PDB entry 2J9X | X-ray diffraction, 1.90 A resolution | chains A and B

== Chain A ==
Protein: Tryptophan synthase alpha chain
Organism: Salmonella typhimurium
Notes: EC 4.2.1.20
Reference sequence: P00929 (TRPA_SALTY); residue numbers follow UniProt; this construct covers 1-268
Chain sequence (268 residues; each row starts with the number of its first residue):
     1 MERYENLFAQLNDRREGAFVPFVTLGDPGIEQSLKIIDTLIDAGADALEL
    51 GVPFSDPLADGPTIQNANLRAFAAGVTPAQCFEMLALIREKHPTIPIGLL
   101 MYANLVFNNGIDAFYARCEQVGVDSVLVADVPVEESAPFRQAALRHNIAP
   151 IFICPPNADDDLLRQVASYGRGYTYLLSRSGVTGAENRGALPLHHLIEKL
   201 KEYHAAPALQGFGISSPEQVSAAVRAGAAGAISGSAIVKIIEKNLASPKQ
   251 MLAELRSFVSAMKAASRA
Unresolved in the structure: 1, 190-192
Residues lining bound ligands: sn-glycerol-3-phosphate (G3P): Phe22, Glu49, Asp60, Ile64, Leu100, Tyr175, Arg179, Thr183, Gly184, Phe212, Gly213, Ile214, Ile232, Ser233, Gly234, Ser235
Swiss-Prot annotation at these positions:
  - active site (Proton acceptor): Glu49, Asp60

== Chain B ==
Protein: Tryptophan synthase beta chain
Organism: Salmonella typhimurium
Notes: EC 4.2.1.20
Reference sequence: P0A2K1 (TRPB_SALTY); residues 2-397 here correspond to UniProt positions 1-396 (UniProt number = residue number - 1)
Chain sequence (396 residues; each row starts with the number of its first residue):
     2 TTLLNPYFGEFGGMYVPQILMPALNQLEEAFVSAQKDPEFQAQFADLLKN
    52 YAGRPTALTKCQNITAGTRTTLYLKREDLLHGGAHKTNQVLGQALLAKRM
   102 GKSEIIAETGAGQHGVASALASALLGLKCRIYMGAKDVERQSPNVFRMRL
   152 MGAEVIPVHSGSATLKDACNEALRDWSGSYETAHYMLGTAAGPHPYPTIV
   202 REFQRMIGEETKAQILDKEGRLPDAVIACVGGGSNAIGMFADFINDTSVG
   252 LIGVEPGGHGIETGEHGAPLKHGRVGIYFGMKAPMMQTADGQIEESYSIS
   302 AGLDFPSVGPQHAYLNSIGRADYVSITDDEALEAFKTLCRHEGIIPALES
   352 SHALAHALKMMREQPEKEQLLVVNLSGRGDKDIFTVHDILKARGEI
Unresolved in the structure: 397
Ion coordination: Cs+ site 1: Gly54, Pro56; Cs+ site 2: Thr66, Thr69, Thr71; Cs+ site 3: Val231, Gly232, Gly268, Leu304, Phe306, Ser308
Residues lining bound ligands: P1T (2-[({3-hydroxy-2-methyl-5-[(phosphonooxy)methyl]pyridin-4-yl}methyl)amino]acrylic acid): Ala85, His86, Lys87, Glu109, Thr110, Gly111, Ala112, Gly113, Gln114, His115, Leu166, Gly189, Thr190, Cys230, Val231, Gly232, Gly233, Gly234, Ser235, Asn236, Ala237, Gly303, Leu304, Ala348, Glu350, Ser351, Ser377, Gly378

== Interface between chain A and chain B ==
Contacting residue pairs (66; chain A residue first):
  Pro53(A) with Gln293(B), hydrogen bond (backbone-side chain)
  Phe54(A) with Gly292(B); Gln293(B); Ile294(B), hydrophobic
  Ser55(A) with Gln293(B), hydrogen bond (backbone-side chain); Ile294(B), hydrogen bond (side chain-backbone)
  Asp56(A) with Lys167(B), salt bridge; Asn171(B), hydrogen bond; Tyr279(B); Ile294(B)
  Pro57(A) with Arg175(B), hydrogen bond (backbone-side chain)
  Leu58(A) with Asn171(B); Leu174(B), hydrophobic; Arg175(B)
  Asp60(A) with Arg175(B), hydrogen bond (backbone-side chain)
  Gln65(A) with Arg175(B)
  Phe72(A) with Gln293(B)
  Thr77(A) with Asp291(B)
  Pro78(A) with Asp291(B); Gln293(B)
  Ala103(A) with Ile278(B), hydrophobic
  Asn104(A) with Gly277(B); Ile278(B); Gln288(B); Gly292(B); Ile294(B)
  Leu105(A) with Asp291(B); Gly292(B)
  Phe107(A) with Val276(B); Ile278(B), hydrophobic; Lys283(B)
  Asn108(A) with Arg275(B), hydrogen bond; Gln288(B); Ala290(B), hydrogen bond (side chain-backbone); Asp291(B), hydrogen bond (side chain-backbone); Gly292(B)
  Ala129(A) with Pro18(B)
  Asp130(A) with Tyr16(B); Val17(B), hydrogen bond (backbone-backbone)
  Val131(A) with Tyr16(B), hydrophobic
  Pro132(A) with Met15(B); Val17(B); Gln19(B); Met22(B), hydrophobic
  Val133(A) with Gln19(B), hydrogen bond (backbone-side chain)
  Glu134(A) with Gln19(B), hydrogen bond; Met22(B)
  Glu135(A) with Tyr8(B), hydrogen bond; Gly14(B); Met15(B), hydrogen bond (side chain-backbone); Tyr16(B), hydrogen bond
  Ile153(A) with Gln19(B)
  Pro155(A) with Gln19(B); Ile20(B), hydrophobic
  Asn157(A) with Ile20(B), hydrogen bond (side chain-backbone); Pro23(B); Tyr181(B), hydrogen bond
  Leu162(A) with Gln19(B)
  Ser180(A) with Ile20(B); Ser178(B); Gly179(B); Tyr181(B)
  Gly181(A) with Ser178(B), hydrogen bond (backbone-backbone); Gly179(B)
  Val182(A) with Arg175(B); Ser178(B)
Other interface residues (no listed pair), chain A (34 interface residues in all): Ala59, Phe139, Pro156, Leu177
Other interface residues (no listed pair), chain B (34 interface residues in all): Asn26, Ser161, Glu172, Phe280, Thr289

== In short ==
Chain A and chain B each contribute 34 residues to their interface, with 18 hydrogen bonds and 1 salt bridge.
Polar pairs include Asp56(A)-Lys167(B), Pro53(A)-Gln293(B) and Ser55(A)-Gln293(B). Chain A binds
sn-glycerol-3-phosphate. Bound to chain B: compound P1T.
Here chain A is Tryptophan synthase alpha chain and chain B is Tryptophan synthase beta chain, both from
Salmonella typhimurium. Entry 2J9X (Tryptophan Synthase in complex with GP, alpha-D,L-glycerol-phosphate, Cs,
pH6.5 - alpha aminoacrylate form - (GP)E(A-A)) was determined by X-ray diffraction (same publication as 2CLL,
2CLM and 2CLO).
